Entry 7EYR (X-ray diffraction, 2.12 A resolution); this record covers chain C.

Chain C:
Name: 2-oxoglutarate/Fe(II)-dependent dioxygenase SptF
Source organism: Aspergillus sp
UniProtKB: A0A6J4CX17 (A0A6J4CX17_9EURO); numbering as in UniProt (aligned over 4-285)
Sequence (296 residues; each row starts with the number of its first residue):
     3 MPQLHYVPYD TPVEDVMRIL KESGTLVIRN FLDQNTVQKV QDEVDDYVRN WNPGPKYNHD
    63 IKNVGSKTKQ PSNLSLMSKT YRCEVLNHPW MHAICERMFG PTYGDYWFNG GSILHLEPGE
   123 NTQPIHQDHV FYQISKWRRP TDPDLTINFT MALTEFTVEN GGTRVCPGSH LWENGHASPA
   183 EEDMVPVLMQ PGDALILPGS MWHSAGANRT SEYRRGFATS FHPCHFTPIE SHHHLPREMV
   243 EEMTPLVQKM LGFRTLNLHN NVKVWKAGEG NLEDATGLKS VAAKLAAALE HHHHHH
Unresolved in the structure: 3-5, 61-69, 281-284, 298
Differences from the reference sequence: initiating methionine (3); expression tag (286-298)
Metal / ion sites: Fe2+: H128, D130, H205
Reported in the primary citation:
  - mutagenesis - T148A: decreased expression

Overview:
H128, D130 and H205 coordinate Fe2+. The paper reports that T148A reduces expression.
Chain C is 2-oxoglutarate/Fe(II)-dependent dioxygenase SptF (Aspergillus sp); the structure,
Fe(II)/(alpha)ketoglutarate-dependent dioxygenase SptF apo, was determined by X-ray diffraction together with
7EYS, 7EYT, 7EYU, 7EYW and 7FCB from the same study.
